6B0Y - chain A; structure by X-ray diffraction, 1.43 A resolution.

# Chain A
Protein: GTPase KRas
Organism: Homo sapiens
UniProt: P01116 (RASK_HUMAN), isoform P01116-2; residues 1-169 here = UniProt positions 1-169
Chain sequence (170 residues; each row starts with the number of its first residue; numbering starts at 0):
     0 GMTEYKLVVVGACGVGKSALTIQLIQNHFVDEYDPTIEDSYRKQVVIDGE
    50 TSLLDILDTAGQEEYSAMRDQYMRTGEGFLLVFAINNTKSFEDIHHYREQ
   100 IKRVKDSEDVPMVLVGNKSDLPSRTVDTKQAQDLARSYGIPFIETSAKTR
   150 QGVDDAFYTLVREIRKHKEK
Disordered / not traced: 0, 169
Differences from the reference sequence: expression tag (0); engineered mutation C12 (Gly in P01116), S51 (Cys in P01116), L80 (Cys in P01116), S118 (Cys in P01116)
Curated features (UniProtKB/Swiss-Prot):
  - motif: Y32 to Y40 (Effector region)
  - binding site (GTP): G10, A11, G13 to A18, V29 to T35, A59, G60, N116, K117, D119
  - modified residue: M1 (N-acetylmethionine), T2 (N-acetylthreonine), K104 (N6-acetyllysine)
  - glycosylation: T35 (Microbial infection: O-linked (Glc) threonine)
  - natural variant: K5 (K5E: In NS3; K5N: In GASC), G10 (G10GG: In AML), C12 (G12C: In lung carcinoma; this construct carries the variant), G13 (G13D: In GASC, JMML and OES; G13R: In pylocytic astrocytoma), V14 (V14I: In NS3), L19 (L19F: In OES), Q22 (Q22E: In CFC2; Q22R: In NS3), P34 (P34L: In NS3; P34Q: In NS3; P34R: In CFC2), I36 (I36M: In NS3), T58 (T58I: In NS3), A59 (A59T: In GASC), G60 (G60R: In CFC2; G60S: In NS3), 8 further natural variant entries in UniProt
  - mutagenesis: D38 (D38A: Decreased interaction with MAPKAP1/SIN1), Y40 (Y40A: Decreased interaction with MAPKAP1/SIN1), Q61 (Q61L: Promotes GTP binding)
Covalent attachments: compound 8ZG linked to C12
Bound ions: Ca2+ site 1: S17 (together with GDP); Ca2+ site 2: E63, G138
Residues lining bound ligands:
  - 8ZG (1-{4-[6-chloro-7-(2-fluorophenyl)quinazolin-4-yl]piperazin-1-yl}propan-1-one): V9, G10, A11, K16, P34, T58, A59, G60, Q61, E62, R68, D69, M72, H95, Y96, Q99, I100, R102, V103
  - GDP (guanosine-5'-diphosphate): A11, G13, V14, G15, K16, S17, A18, F28, V29, D30, E31, Y32, N116, K117, D119, L120, S145, A146, K147

# Summary
Chain A binds GDP. Compound 8ZG is covalently linked to C12. E63 and G138 form the Ca2+ site 2. Curated
annotation (UniProt) lists 20 GTP-binding residues and 3 mutagenesis sites.
Chain A is GTPase KRas (Homo sapiens); the structure, Crystal Structure of small molecule ARS-917 covalently
bound to K-Ras G12C, was determined by X-ray diffraction (same publication as 6B0V).
